Entry 4VHB (X-ray diffraction, 1.80 A resolution); this record covers chains A and B.

== Chain A (and B) ==
Molecule: Protein (hemoglobin)
Source organism: Vitreoscilla stercoraria
Notes: chain B of this document is another copy of the same molecule, construct and numbering; everything in this record applies to it too
UniProt: P04252 (BAHG_VITST); residues 1-146 here = UniProt positions 1-146
Chain sequence (146 residues; numbered 1 to 146; the number before each row is that of its first residue):
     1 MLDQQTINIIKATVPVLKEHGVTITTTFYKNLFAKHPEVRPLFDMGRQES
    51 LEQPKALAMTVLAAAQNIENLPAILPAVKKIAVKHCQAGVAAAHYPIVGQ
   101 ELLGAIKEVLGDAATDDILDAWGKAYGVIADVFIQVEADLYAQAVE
Disordered / not traced: 44-51 (chain B: 1, 44-50, 146)
Curated features (UniProtKB/Swiss-Prot):
  - binding site (heme b): Gln53, His85
Ion coordination: heme Fe: His85 (together with thiocyanate ion)
Small-molecule neighbours: heme (HEM): Val39, Leu42, Phe43, Ala56, Leu57, Thr60, Val61, Ile81, Lys84, His85, Ala88, Val90, His94, Tyr95, Val98, Tyr126, Ile129, Ala130, Phe133

== Interface between chain A and chain B ==
Contacting residue pairs - 15 pairs, chain A then chain B:
  Met1(A) - Leu2(B)
  Met1(A) - Gln4(B)  hydrogen bond (backbone-side chain)
  Met1(A) - Ile7(B)
  Asn70(A) - Gln135(B)
  Pro72(A) - Val132(B)  hydrophobic
  Ala73(A) - Gln135(B)
  Leu75(A) - Leu75(B)  hydrophobic
  Leu75(A) - Val136(B)  hydrophobic
  Pro76(A) - Asp139(B)
  Lys79(A) - Lys79(B)
  Val132(A) - Pro72(B)  hydrophobic
  Gln135(A) - Asn70(B)
  Gln135(A) - Pro72(B)
  Gln135(A) - Ala73(B)
  Asp139(A) - Pro76(B)
Interface residues without a listed pair, chain A (12 interface residues in all): Asp131, Val136

== In short ==
Chain A and chain B form an interface of 12 and 13 residues respectively, with 1 hydrogen bond. Its one
hydrogen-bonded contact is Met1(A)-Gln4(B). Chain A binds heme. UniProt lists heme b-binding residues Gln53(A)
and His85(A) on chain A.
Both chains are Protein (hemoglobin) (Vitreoscilla stercoraria). Entry 4VHB (Thiocyanate adduct of the
bacterial hemoglobin from vitreoscilla sp) was determined by X-ray diffraction, deposited together with 3VHB.
